Entry 6WVF (X-ray diffraction, 2.90 A resolution); this record covers chain A.

== Chain A ==
Name: Green fluorescent protein, Disulfide bond formation protein B
Source organism: Aequorea victoria
Reference sequence: chimeric construct of P42212, P0A6M2: residues 1-144 from P42212 (GFP_AEQVI) positions 1-144 (same numbers); residues 145-306 from P0A6M2 positions 6-167 (UniProt number = residue number - 139); residues 307-392 from P42212 (GFP_AEQVI) positions 146-231 (UniProt number = residue number - 161)
Amino-acid sequence (399 residues; numbered 1 to 401; 2 numbers in that range are skipped by the numbering (no residue carries them; nothing is unmodelled there); the number before each row is that of its first residue):
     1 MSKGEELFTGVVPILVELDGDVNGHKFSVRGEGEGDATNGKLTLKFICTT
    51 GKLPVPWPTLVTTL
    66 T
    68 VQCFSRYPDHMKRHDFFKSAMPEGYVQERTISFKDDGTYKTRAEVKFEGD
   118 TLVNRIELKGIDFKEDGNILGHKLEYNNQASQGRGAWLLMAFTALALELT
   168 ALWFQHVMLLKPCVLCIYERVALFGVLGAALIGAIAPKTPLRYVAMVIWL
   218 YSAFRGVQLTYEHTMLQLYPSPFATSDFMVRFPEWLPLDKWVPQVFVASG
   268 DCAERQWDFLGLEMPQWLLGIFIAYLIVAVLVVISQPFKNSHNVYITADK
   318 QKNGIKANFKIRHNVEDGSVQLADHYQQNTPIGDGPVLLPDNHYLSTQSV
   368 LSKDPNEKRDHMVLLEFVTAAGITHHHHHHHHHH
Unresolved in the structure: 1-2, 206, 393-401
Construct notes: conflict R30 (Ser in P42212), N39 (Tyr in P42212), L64 (Phe in P42212), R80 (Gln in P42212), S99 (Phe in P42212), T105 (Asn in P42212), T314 (Met153 in P42212), A324 (Val163 in P42212), V332 (Ile171 in P42212), V367 (Ala206 in P42212); chromophore (66, 66, 66); engineered mutation A147 (Cys8 in P0A6M2), V188 (Cys49 in P0A6M2), S243 (Cys104 in P0A6M2); expression tag (393-401)
Modified / non-standard residues: T66 (chromophore; CRO)
Disulfide bonds: C180-C269
Covalently attached groups: covalent link L64-T66; covalent link T66-V68
Residues lining bound ligands: ubiquinone-1 (UQ1): L164, A168, F171, Q172, L177, P179, C180, C183, I184, E186, R187, L190, M281, L285, F289
Reported in the primary citation:
  - binding site for ubiquinone-1: C183, R187, M281
  - catalytic residues: C183, E186, H230
  - mutagenesis - E186A, H230A: decreased catalytic activity on quinone

== Summary ==
Chain A binds ubiquinone-1. From the paper: catalytic residues C183, E186 and H230; E186A and H230A reduce
catalytic activity on quinone.
Chain A is Green fluorescent protein, Disulfide bond formation protein B (Aequorea victoria); the structure,
E.coli DsbB C104S with ubiquinone, was determined by X-ray diffraction (same publication as 6WVD and 6WVE).
